Entry 4R1C (X-ray diffraction, 2.00 A resolution); this record covers chain A.

Chain A:
Name: Apical membrane antigen 1, AMA1
From: Plasmodium falciparum 3D7
Reference sequence: Q7KQK5 (Q7KQK5_PLAF7); numbering as in UniProt (aligned over 104-438)
Amino-acid sequence (335 residues; numbered 104 to 438; the number before each row is that of its first residue):
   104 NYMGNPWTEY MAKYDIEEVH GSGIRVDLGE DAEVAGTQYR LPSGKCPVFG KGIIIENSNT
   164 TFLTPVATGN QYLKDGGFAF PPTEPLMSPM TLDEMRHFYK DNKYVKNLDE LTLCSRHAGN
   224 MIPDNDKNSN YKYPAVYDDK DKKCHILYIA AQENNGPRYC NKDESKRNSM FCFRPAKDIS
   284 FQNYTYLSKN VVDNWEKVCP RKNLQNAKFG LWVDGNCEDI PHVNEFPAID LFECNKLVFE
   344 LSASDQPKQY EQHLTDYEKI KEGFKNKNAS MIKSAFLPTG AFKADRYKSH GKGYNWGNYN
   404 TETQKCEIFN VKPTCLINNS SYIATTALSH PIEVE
Unresolved in the structure: 104-107, 172-176, 259-273, 353-384
Disulfides: Cys-149/Cys-302, Cys-217/Cys-247, Cys-320/Cys-418, Cys-337/Cys-409

Overview:
Chain A is Apical membrane antigen 1, AMA1 (Plasmodium falciparum 3D7); the structure, Crystal Structure of
3D7 strain Plasmodium falciparum AMA1, was determined by X-ray diffraction together with 4R19, 4R1A and 4R1B
from the same study.
